Entry 4JQD (X-ray diffraction, 2.75 A resolution); this record covers chains B and G of the 4 polymer chains in the assembly.

[Chain B]
Molecule: Csp231I C protein
Organism: Citrobacter sp. RFL231
Reference sequence: Q32WH4 (Q32WH4_9ENTR); numbering as in UniProt (aligned over 1-98)
Chain sequence (98 residues; numbered 1 to 98; the number before each row is that of its first residue):
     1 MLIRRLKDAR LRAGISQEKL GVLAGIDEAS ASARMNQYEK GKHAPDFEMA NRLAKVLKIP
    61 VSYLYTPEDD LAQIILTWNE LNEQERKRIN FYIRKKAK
Unresolved in the structure: 95-98
What the authors report for this chain:
  - binding site for the 21-nt DNA strand: Lys87

[Chain G]
Molecule: 21-nt DNA strand
Sequence (21 nucleotides; row label = number of the first residue in the row):
     1 ACACTAAGGA AAACTTAGTA A

[Interface between chain B and chain G]
Pairs across the interface - 13 pairs, chain B then chain G:
  Arg10(B) - DA3(G)  salt bridge to the phosphate
  Ser16(B) - DC2(G)  phosphate contact
  Ser16(B) - DA3(G)  phosphate contact
  Gln17(B) - DA3(G)  hydrogen bond to the phosphate
  Gln17(B) - DC4(G)  hydrogen bond to the phosphate
  Ser32(B) - DC4(G)  hydrogen bond to the base
  Ala33(B) - DT5(G)  base contact
  Asn36(B) - DA3(G)  sugar contact
  Asn36(B) - DC4(G)  phosphate contact
  Asn36(B) - DT5(G)  base contact
  Gln37(B) - DA6(G)  base contact
  Lys40(B) - DC4(G)  salt bridge to the phosphate
  Lys40(B) - DT5(G)  phosphate contact
Also at the interface, not in a pair above, chain B (10 interface residues in all): Glu18, Lys42
Also at the interface, not in a pair above, chain G (6 interface residues in all): DA7

[In short]
The interface between chain B and chain G involves 10 residues on one side and 6 on the other; the contacts
include 3 hydrogen bonds and 2 salt bridges. Polar pairs include Ser32(B)-DC4(G), Gln17(B)-DA3(G) and
Gln17(B)-DC4(G). The paper reports a binding site for the 21-nt DNA strand at Lys87(B).
Here chain B is Csp231I C protein (Citrobacter sp. RFL231) and chain G is a 21-nt DNA strand. Entry 4JQD
(Crystal structure of the Restriction-Modification Controller Protein C.Csp231I OL operator complex) was
determined by X-ray diffraction together with 4JCX and 4JCY from the same study.
